PDB entry 7SD2 | X-ray diffraction, 3.75 A resolution | chains H and L

== Chain H ==
Protein: Heavy Chain Antibody IgE/Fab anti-profilin Hev b 8
From: Mus musculus
Notes: antibody fragment or engineered binder
Amino-acid sequence (209 residues; row label = number of the first residue in the row):
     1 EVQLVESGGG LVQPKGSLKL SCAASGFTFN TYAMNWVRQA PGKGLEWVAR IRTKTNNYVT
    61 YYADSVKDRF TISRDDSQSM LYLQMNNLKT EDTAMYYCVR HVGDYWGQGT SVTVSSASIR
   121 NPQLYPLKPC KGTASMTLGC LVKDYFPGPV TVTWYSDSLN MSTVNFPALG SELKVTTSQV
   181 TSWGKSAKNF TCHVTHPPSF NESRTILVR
Disordered / not traced: 185-187, 208-209
Disulfide bonds: Cys22-Cys98, Cys140-Cys192

== Chain L ==
Protein: Light Chain Antibody IgE/Fab anti-profilin Hev b 8
From: Mus musculus
Notes: antibody fragment or engineered binder
Amino-acid sequence (214 residues; numbered 1 to 214; the number before each row is that of its first residue):
     1 DIQMTQSPAS LSASVGETVT ITCRASGNIH NYLAWFQQKQ GKSPQLLVYN AKTLADGVPS
    61 RFSGSGSGTQ YSLKINSLQP EDFGSYYCQH FWSTPYTFGG GTKLEIKRAD AAPTVSIFPP
   121 SSEQLTSGGA SVVCFLNNFY PKDINVKWKI DGSERQNGVL NSWTDQDSKD STYSMSSTLT
   181 LTKDEYERHN SYTCEATHKT STSPIVKSFN RNEC
Disordered / not traced: 1, 212-214
Disulfide bonds: Cys23-Cys88, Cys134-Cys194

== Interface between chain H and chain L ==
Residue-residue contacts (44):
  Val37(H) with Phe98(L), hydrophobic
  Gln39(H) with Gln38(L), hydrogen bond
  Leu45(H) with Gln38(L); Pro44(L), hydrophobic; Tyr87(L); Phe98(L), hydrophobic
  Trp47(H) with Gln89(L); Thr94(L); Pro95(L), hydrophobic; Tyr96(L); Phe98(L)
  Arg50(H) with Tyr96(L)
  Tyr61(H) with Thr94(L)
  Tyr97(H) with Gln38(L)
  Val102(H) with Phe36(L); Phe91(L)
  Gly103(H) with Phe36(L); Leu46(L)
  Asp104(H) with Leu46(L)
  Trp106(H) with Phe36(L); Pro44(L); Phe98(L), hydrophobic
  Gly107(H) with Ser43(L)
  Tyr125(H) with Ser121(L); Gln124(L); Ser127(L)
  Pro126(H) with Ser121(L)
  Lys128(H) with Phe118(L); Pro119(L)
  Pro129(H) with Phe118(L), hydrophobic
  Thr137(H) with Phe118(L)
  Leu138(H) with Phe118(L), hydrophobic
  Phe166(H) with Phe135(L), hydrophobic; Ser162(L); Thr164(L); Ser174(L); Met175(L); Ser176(L)
  Pro167(H) with Gln40(L); Ser162(L); Trp163(L)
  Thr177(H) with Phe135(L); Ser176(L), hydrogen bond
  Gln179(H) with Phe135(L)
Other interface residues (no listed pair), chain H (33 interface residues in all): Asn35, Gly44, Glu46, His101, Leu127, Cys130, Gly139, Leu141, Asn165, Leu169, Ser178
Other interface residues (no listed pair), chain L (32 interface residues in all): Ala34, Lys42, Ser116, Glu123, Ser131, Val133, Leu160

== Overview ==
The interface between chain H and chain L involves 33 residues on one side and 32 on the other; the contacts
include 2 hydrogen bonds. Polar contacts include Gln39(H)-Gln38(L) and Thr177(H)-Ser176(L).
Here chain H is Heavy Chain Antibody IgE/Fab anti-profilin Hev b 8 and chain L is Light Chain Antibody IgE/Fab
anti-profilin Hev b 8, both from Mus musculus. Entry 7SD2 (Murine Fab that recognizes Hev b 8 (profilin for
Hevea brasiliensis)) was determined by X-ray diffraction together with 7SBD and 7SBG from the same study.
